3KOX - chains A and E of the 4 polymer chains in the assembly; structure by X-ray diffraction, 2.40 A resolution.

== Chain A ==
Protein: D-ornithine aminomutase E component
From: Clostridium sticklandii
UniProtKB: Q8VPJ5 (Q8VPJ5_CLOST); numbering as in UniProt; present here: 1-219, 223-743
Amino-acid sequence (763 residues; numbered 1 to 766; 3 numbers in that range are skipped by the numbering (no residue carries them; nothing is unmodelled there); the number before each row is that of its first residue):
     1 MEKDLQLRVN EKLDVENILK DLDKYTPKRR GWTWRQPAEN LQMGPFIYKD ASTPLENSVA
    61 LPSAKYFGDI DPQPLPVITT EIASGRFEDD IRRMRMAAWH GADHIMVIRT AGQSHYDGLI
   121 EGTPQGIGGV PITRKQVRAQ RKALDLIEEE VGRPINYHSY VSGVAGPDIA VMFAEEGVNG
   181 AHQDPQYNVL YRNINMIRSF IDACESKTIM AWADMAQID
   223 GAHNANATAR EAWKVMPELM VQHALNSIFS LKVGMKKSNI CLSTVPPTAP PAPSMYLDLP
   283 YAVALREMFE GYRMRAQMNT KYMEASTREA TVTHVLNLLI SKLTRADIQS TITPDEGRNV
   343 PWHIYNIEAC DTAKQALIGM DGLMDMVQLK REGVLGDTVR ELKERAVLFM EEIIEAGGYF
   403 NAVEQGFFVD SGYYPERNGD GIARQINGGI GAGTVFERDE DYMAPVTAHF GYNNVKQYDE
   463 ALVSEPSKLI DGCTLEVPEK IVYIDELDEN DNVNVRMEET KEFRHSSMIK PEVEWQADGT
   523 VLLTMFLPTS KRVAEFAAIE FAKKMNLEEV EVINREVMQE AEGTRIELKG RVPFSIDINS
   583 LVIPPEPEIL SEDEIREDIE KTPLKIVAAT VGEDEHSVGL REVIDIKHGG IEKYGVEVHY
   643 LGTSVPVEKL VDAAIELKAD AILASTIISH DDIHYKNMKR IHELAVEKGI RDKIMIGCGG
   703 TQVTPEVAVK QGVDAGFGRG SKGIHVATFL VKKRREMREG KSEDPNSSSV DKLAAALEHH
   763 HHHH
Not modelled in the structure: 1-4, 507-508, 588-590, 741-766
Differences from the reference sequence: expression tag (744-766)
Ion coordination: cobalamin Co: His-618 (together with 5'-deoxyadenosine)
Ligand contacts:
  - 5'-deoxyadenosine (5AD): Pro-124, Leu-489, Asp-490
  - cobalamin (B12), molecule 1: His-115, Tyr-116, Ile-120, Pro-124, Ile-127, Asp-490, Asp-493
  - cobalamin (B12), molecule 2: Glu-615, Asp-616, Glu-617, His-618, Ser-619, Val-620, Gly-621, Leu-622, Glu-624, Val-625, Leu-665, Ala-666, Ser-667, Ile-669, Ile-670, Ser-671, His-672, Cys-700, Gly-701, Gly-702, Thr-703, Phe-719, Gly-720, Arg-721, Gly-722, Ser-723, Lys-724, Val-728
  - Z98 ((2S)-2-amino-4-{[(1Z)-{3-hydroxy-2-methyl-5-[(phosphonooxy)methyl]pyridin-4-yl}methylidene]amino}butanoic acid): Glu-81, Met-106, Ile-108, Arg-109, Thr-110, Ala-111, Gly-112, Gln-113, Ser-114, Tyr-160, Ser-162, His-182, Tyr-187, Arg-192, Gly-223, His-225, Asn-226, Ser-265, Arg-297, Gln-299

== Chain E ==
Protein: D-ornithine aminomutase S component
From: Clostridium sticklandii
UniProtKB: Q8VPJ6 (Q8VPJ6_CLOST); residues 1-121 here = UniProt positions 1-121
Amino-acid sequence (121 residues; row label = number of the first residue in the row):
     1 MKRADDFQQR RAHLANLSDE ELQTRFWEMA EKIVDPLLDL GKKNTTPSIE RSVLLRMGFS
    61 SLEAKAIVDK TMDRGLMGKG AGHIVYKIAK EKNISVREAG LALSEGKYWD DAIQIFKGGV
   121 K
Not modelled in the structure: 1-5, 115-121

== Interface between chain A and chain E ==
Contacting residue pairs - 138 pairs, chain A then chain E:
  Asp-117(A) / Arg-51(E)  salt bridge
  Gly-118(A) / Arg-51(E)
  Glu-121(A) / Ser-61(E)  hydrogen bond
  Val-164(A) / Ser-48(E)
  Ala-165(A) / Arg-51(E)
  Pro-167(A) / Ser-48(E)
  Pro-167(A) / Ser-52(E)
  Asp-168(A) / Ser-48(E)
  Asp-168(A) / Arg-51(E)  salt bridge
  Asp-168(A) / Ser-52(E)
  Asp-168(A) / Leu-55(E)
  Val-171(A) / Ser-52(E)
  Val-171(A) / Arg-56(E)
  Arg-198(A) / Thr-46(E)
  Arg-198(A) / Pro-47(E)
  Arg-198(A) / Ser-48(E)  hydrogen bond
  Phe-200(A) / Leu-37(E)  hydrophobic
  Ile-201(A) / Leu-40(E)
  Ile-201(A) / Gly-41(E)
  Ile-201(A) / Asn-44(E)
  Ile-201(A) / Thr-46(E)
  Ile-201(A) / Ile-49(E)  hydrophobic
  Asp-202(A) / Thr-46(E)  hydrogen bond
  Asp-202(A) / Ser-48(E)  hydrogen bond
  Asp-202(A) / Ile-49(E)
  Cys-204(A) / Gly-41(E)
  Glu-205(A) / Arg-56(E)  salt bridge
  Ile-209(A) / Arg-56(E)
  Ala-246(A) / Phe-26(E)  hydrophobic
  Ala-246(A) / Trp-27(E)
  Leu-247(A) / Ala-30(E)
  Leu-247(A) / Ile-33(E)  hydrophobic
  Leu-247(A) / Val-34(E)
  Ile-250(A) / Trp-27(E)  hydrophobic
  Ile-250(A) / Val-34(E)  hydrophobic
  Phe-251(A) / Leu-38(E)  hydrophobic
  Lys-254(A) / Glu-31(E)  salt bridge
  Lys-254(A) / Asp-35(E)  salt bridge
  Lys-254(A) / Leu-38(E)
  Val-255(A) / Leu-38(E)  hydrophobic
  Glu-289(A) / Gln-23(E)
  Met-290(A) / Gln-23(E)
  Met-290(A) / Phe-26(E)  hydrophobic
  Met-290(A) / Trp-27(E)  hydrogen bond (backbone-side chain)
  Phe-291(A) / Trp-27(E)  hydrophobic
  Tyr-294(A) / Trp-27(E)  hydrophobic
  Arg-382(A) / Leu-14(E)  hydrogen bond (side chain-backbone)
  Arg-382(A) / Leu-17(E)  hydrogen bond (side chain-backbone)
  Arg-382(A) / Ser-18(E)
  Arg-382(A) / Asp-19(E)  salt bridge
  Arg-382(A) / Leu-22(E)
  Glu-383(A) / Phe-7(E)
  Lys-385(A) / Leu-22(E)
  Glu-386(A) / Arg-11(E)  salt bridge
  Glu-386(A) / Leu-22(E)
  Arg-387(A) / Phe-7(E)
  Ala-388(A) / Phe-26(E)  hydrophobic
  Val-389(A) / Leu-14(E)  hydrophobic
  Val-389(A) / Leu-22(E)  hydrophobic
  Val-389(A) / Arg-25(E)
  Val-389(A) / Phe-26(E)  hydrophobic
  Val-389(A) / Met-29(E)
  Leu-390(A) / Phe-7(E)  hydrophobic
  Leu-390(A) / Arg-10(E)
  Leu-390(A) / His-13(E)
  Leu-390(A) / Leu-14(E)  hydrophobic
  Met-392(A) / Phe-26(E)  hydrophobic
  Met-392(A) / Met-29(E)  hydrophobic
  Met-392(A) / Ala-30(E)  hydrophobic
  Met-392(A) / Ile-33(E)
  Glu-393(A) / His-13(E)  salt bridge
  Glu-393(A) / Arg-25(E)  salt bridge
  Glu-393(A) / Met-29(E)
  Glu-394(A) / Arg-10(E)  salt bridge
  Ile-395(A) / Ile-33(E)  hydrophobic
  Ile-396(A) / Met-29(E)  hydrophobic
  Ile-396(A) / Lys-32(E)
  Ile-396(A) / Ile-33(E)  hydrophobic
  Tyr-401(A) / Ile-33(E)  hydrophobic
  Phe-402(A) / Leu-37(E)  hydrophobic
  Phe-402(A) / Leu-40(E)  hydrophobic
  Tyr-416(A) / Arg-10(E)  hydrogen bond
  Pro-417(A) / Arg-10(E)
  Thr-436(A) / Thr-45(E)
  Thr-436(A) / Thr-46(E)
  Thr-436(A) / Pro-47(E)
  Val-437(A) / Asn-44(E)
  Val-437(A) / Thr-45(E)
  Phe-438(A) / Asn-44(E)
  Phe-438(A) / Thr-45(E)  hydrogen bond (backbone-backbone)
  Phe-438(A) / Met-72(E)  hydrophobic
  Phe-438(A) / Met-77(E)  hydrophobic
  Glu-439(A) / Lys-43(E)
  Glu-439(A) / Asn-44(E)
  Glu-439(A) / Gly-78(E)
  Arg-440(A) / Gly-41(E)
  Arg-440(A) / Lys-42(E)  hydrogen bond (side chain-backbone)
  Arg-440(A) / Lys-43(E)  hydrogen bond (backbone-backbone)
  Arg-440(A) / Asn-44(E)  hydrogen bond (side chain-backbone)
  Arg-440(A) / Gly-78(E)
  Asp-441(A) / Gly-78(E)  hydrogen bond (backbone-backbone)
  Asp-441(A) / Lys-79(E)  salt bridge
  Asp-443(A) / Lys-79(E)
  Asp-443(A) / His-83(E)  hydrogen bond (backbone-side chain)
  Tyr-444(A) / Glu-50(E)  hydrogen bond
  Tyr-444(A) / Gly-78(E)
  Tyr-444(A) / Lys-79(E)
  Tyr-444(A) / Gly-80(E)
  Met-445(A) / Lys-79(E)  hydrogen bond (backbone-backbone)
  Met-445(A) / His-83(E)  hydrogen bond (backbone-backbone)
  Ala-446(A) / Val-53(E)  hydrophobic
  Pro-447(A) / Met-57(E)  hydrophobic
  Val-448(A) / Val-53(E)
  Val-448(A) / Arg-56(E)
  Val-448(A) / Met-57(E)  hydrophobic
  Thr-449(A) / Arg-56(E)  hydrogen bond (backbone-side chain)
  Ala-450(A) / Arg-56(E)  hydrogen bond (backbone-side chain)
  His-451(A) / Ile-49(E)
  His-451(A) / Val-53(E)
  Phe-452(A) / Leu-38(E)
  Phe-452(A) / Gly-41(E)
  Phe-452(A) / Lys-42(E)
  Gly-453(A) / Gly-41(E)
  Gly-453(A) / Lys-42(E)
  Tyr-454(A) / Lys-42(E)  hydrogen bond (backbone-backbone)
  Gln-459(A) / His-83(E)
  Tyr-460(A) / His-83(E)  hydrogen bond
  Tyr-460(A) / Tyr-86(E)  hydrophobic
  Tyr-460(A) / Lys-90(E)
  Leu-471(A) / Tyr-86(E)
  Ile-472(A) / Val-96(E)  hydrophobic
  Cys-475(A) / Arg-56(E)
  Thr-476(A) / Leu-55(E)
  Thr-476(A) / Arg-56(E)  hydrogen bond (backbone-backbone)
  Lys-482(A) / Gly-58(E)
  Val-484(A) / Gly-58(E)
  Val-484(A) / Ser-60(E)
  Val-484(A) / Arg-97(E)
Also at the interface, not in a pair above, chain A (75 interface residues in all): Leu-119, Arg-134, Met-242, Ser-249, Leu-477, Ile-486, Leu-489
Also at the interface, not in a pair above, chain E (57 interface residues in all): Asp-6, Phe-59, Leu-62, Gly-82, Lys-87

== In short ==
75 residues of chain A and 57 residues of chain E are in contact; the contacts include 22 hydrogen bonds and
11 salt bridges. Polar contacts include Asp-117(A)/Arg-51(E), Asp-168(A)/Arg-51(E) and Glu-205(A)/Arg-56(E).
Bound to chain A: cobalamin, 5'-deoxyadenosine and compound Z98.
Here chain A is D-ornithine aminomutase E component and chain E is D-ornithine aminomutase S component, both
from Clostridium sticklandii. Entry 3KOX (Crystal Structure of ornithine 4,5 aminomutase in complex with
2,4-diaminobutyrate (Anaerobic)) was determined by X-ray diffraction, deposited together with 3KOW, 3KOY, 3KP0
and 3KP1.
